Entry 7LBO (X-ray diffraction, 2.50 A resolution); this record covers chains A and B of the 4 polymer chains in the assembly.

[Chain A (and B)]
Molecule: Baculoviral IAP repeat-containing protein 5
From: Homo sapiens
Notes: chain B of this document is another copy of the same molecule, construct and numbering; everything in this record applies to it too
UniProt: O15392 (BIRC5_HUMAN); numbering as in UniProt (aligned over 1-142)
Sequence (146 residues; row label = number of the first residue in the row; numbers below 1 keep their minus sign (Gly-3 is residue -3)):
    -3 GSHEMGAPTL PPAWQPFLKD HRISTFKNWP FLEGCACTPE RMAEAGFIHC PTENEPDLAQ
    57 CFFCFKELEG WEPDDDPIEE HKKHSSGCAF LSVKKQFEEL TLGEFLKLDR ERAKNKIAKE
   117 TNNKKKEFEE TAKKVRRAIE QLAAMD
Not modelled in the structure: -3 to 4, 142 (chain B: -3 to 4, 141-142)
Differences from the reference sequence: expression tag (-3 to 0)
Metal / ion sites: Zn2+: Cys57, Cys60, His77, Cys84
Curated features (UniProtKB/Swiss-Prot):
  - binding site (Zn(2+)): Cys57, Cys60, His77, Cys84
  - site: Glu126 (Interaction with FBXL7)
  - modified residue: Ser20 (Phosphoserine), Lys23 (N6-acetyllysine), Thr34 (Phosphothreonine), Thr48 (Phosphothreonine), Lys90 (N6-acetyllysine), Lys110 (N6-acetyllysine), Lys112 (N6-acetyllysine), Lys115 (N6-acetyllysine), Thr117 (Phosphothreonine), Lys121 (N6-acetyllysine), Lys129 (N6-acetyllysine)

[Chain A / chain B interface]
Contacting residue pairs (19; chain A residue first):
  Pro7(A) with Pro7(B), hydrophobic; Trp10(B)
  Trp10(A) with Pro7(B); Trp10(B), hydrophobic
  Phe93(A) with Leu98(B)
  Glu94(A) with Thr97(B); Leu98(B); Gly99(B), hydrogen bond (backbone-backbone)
  Leu96(A) with Thr97(B); Leu98(B), hydrogen bond (backbone-backbone)
  Thr97(A) with Glu94(B); Glu95(B); Leu96(B)
  Leu98(A) with Phe93(B); Glu94(B); Leu96(B), hydrogen bond (backbone-backbone); Phe101(B), hydrophobic
  Gly99(A) with Glu94(B), hydrogen bond (backbone-backbone)
  Phe101(A) with Leu98(B), hydrophobic
Interface residues without a listed pair, chain A (12 interface residues in all): Thr5, Leu6, Glu95
Interface residues without a listed pair, chain B (12 interface residues in all): Thr5, Leu6

[In short]
The chain A/chain B interface involves 12 residues from each chain, with 4 hydrogen bonds. The backbones
hydrogen-bond at Glu94(A)-Gly99(B) and Leu96(A)-Leu98(B). Cys57(A), Cys60(A), His77(A) and Cys84(A) form the
Zn2+ site. From UniProt: 4 Zn2+-binding residues on chain A.
Both chains are Baculoviral IAP repeat-containing protein 5 (Homo sapiens). Entry 7LBO (Crystal structure of
human Survivin bound to histone H3 T3phK4me1 peptide) was determined by X-ray diffraction together with 7LBK,
7LBP and 7LBQ from the same study.
